PDB entry 2P1T | X-ray diffraction, 1.80 A resolution | chains A and B

Chain A:
Name: Retinoic acid receptor RXR-alpha
From: Homo sapiens
Notes: fragment: ligand binding domain (residues 223-462)
UniProtKB: P19793 (RXRA_HUMAN); residue numbers follow UniProt; this construct covers 223-462
Chain sequence (240 residues; numbered 223 to 462; the number before each row is that of its first residue):
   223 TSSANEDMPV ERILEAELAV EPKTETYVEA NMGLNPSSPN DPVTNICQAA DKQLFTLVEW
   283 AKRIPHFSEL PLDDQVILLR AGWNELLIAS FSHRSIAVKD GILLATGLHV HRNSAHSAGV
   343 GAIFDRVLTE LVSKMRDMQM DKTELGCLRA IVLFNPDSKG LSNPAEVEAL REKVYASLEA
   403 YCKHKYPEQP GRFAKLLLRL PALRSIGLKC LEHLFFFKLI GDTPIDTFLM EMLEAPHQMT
Unresolved in the structure: 223-228, 244-262, 459-462
Residues lining bound ligands: 3TN ((2E)-3-[4-hydroxy-3-(3-methoxy-5,5,8,8-tetramethyl-5,6,7,8-tetrahydronaphthalen-2-yl)phenyl]acrylic acid): Val265, Ile268, Cys269, Ala271, Ala272, Gln275, Trp305, Asn306, Leu309, Ile310, Phe313, Arg316, Ile324, Leu326, Ala327, Val342, Ile345, Phe346, Val349, Cys432, His435, Leu436, Phe439
From the paper describing this entry:
  - conformationally variable residues (side-chain flip): Leu436
  - contacts within the chain: Leu436-Leu455 (hydrophobic contact)
  - binding site for 3TN: Leu436

Chain B:
Name: Nuclear receptor coactivator 2 peptide
Notes: fragment: nuclear receptor interaction motif 2 (residues 686-698)
UniProtKB: Q15596 (NCOA2_HUMAN); numbering as in UniProt (aligned over 686-698)
Chain sequence (13 residues; numbered 686 to 698; the number before each row is that of its first residue):
   686 KHKILHRLLQ DSS
Unresolved in the structure: 686, 697-698

Chain A / chain B interface:
Pairs across the interface (28):
  Phe277(A) - Leu693(B)  hydrophobic
  Val280(A) - Leu690(B)  hydrophobic
  Val280(A) - Leu693(B)  hydrophobic
  Val280(A) - Leu694(B)  hydrophobic
  Lys284(A) - Leu693(B)  hydrogen bond (side chain-backbone)
  Lys284(A) - Leu694(B)
  Phe289(A) - Leu694(B)  hydrophobic
  Leu294(A) - His691(B)
  Leu294(A) - Leu694(B)  hydrophobic
  Asp295(A) - His691(B)
  Gln297(A) - Leu694(B)
  Val298(A) - Leu690(B)
  Val298(A) - His691(B)
  Val298(A) - Leu694(B)  hydrophobic
  Leu301(A) - Leu690(B)  hydrophobic
  Leu301(A) - Leu694(B)  hydrophobic
  Arg302(A) - His687(B)  hydrogen bond
  Arg302(A) - Leu690(B)
  Thr449(A) - Ile689(B)
  Phe450(A) - Ile689(B)
  Phe450(A) - Leu693(B)  hydrophobic
  Glu453(A) - His687(B)
  Glu453(A) - Lys688(B)  hydrogen bond (side chain-backbone)
  Glu453(A) - Ile689(B)  hydrogen bond (side chain-backbone)
  Glu453(A) - Leu690(B)  hydrogen bond (side chain-backbone)
  Glu456(A) - His687(B)  salt bridge
  Ala457(A) - His687(B)
  Pro458(A) - His687(B)
Other interface residues (no listed pair), chain A (17 interface residues in all): Met454
Other interface residues (no listed pair), chain B (8 interface residues in all): Asp696

Summary:
The interface between chain A and chain B involves 17 residues on one side and 8 on the other, with 5 hydrogen
bonds and 1 salt bridge. Polar contacts include Glu456(A)-His687(B), Lys284(A)-Leu693(B) and
Arg302(A)-His687(B). Bound to chain A: compound 3TN. From the paper: a binding site for 3TN at Leu436(A);
conformational variability at Leu436(A).
Here chain A is Retinoic acid receptor RXR-alpha (Homo sapiens) and chain B is Nuclear receptor coactivator 2
peptide. Entry 2P1T (Crystal structure of the ligand binding domain of the retinoid X receptor alpha in
complex with ...) was determined by X-ray diffraction (same publication as 2P1U and 2P1V).
